PDB entry 8W1O | electron microscopy, 2.80 A resolution | chains E and F of the 14 polymer chains in the assembly

Chain E (and F):
Name: Core protein VP3
Source organism: Bluetongue virus (serotype 1 / isolate South Africa)
Notes: chain F of this document is another copy of the same molecule, construct and numbering; everything in this record applies to it too
Reference sequence: Q1AE73 (Q1AE73_9REOV); numbering as in UniProt (aligned over 1-901)
Sequence (901 residues; numbered 1 to 901; the number before each row is that of its first residue):
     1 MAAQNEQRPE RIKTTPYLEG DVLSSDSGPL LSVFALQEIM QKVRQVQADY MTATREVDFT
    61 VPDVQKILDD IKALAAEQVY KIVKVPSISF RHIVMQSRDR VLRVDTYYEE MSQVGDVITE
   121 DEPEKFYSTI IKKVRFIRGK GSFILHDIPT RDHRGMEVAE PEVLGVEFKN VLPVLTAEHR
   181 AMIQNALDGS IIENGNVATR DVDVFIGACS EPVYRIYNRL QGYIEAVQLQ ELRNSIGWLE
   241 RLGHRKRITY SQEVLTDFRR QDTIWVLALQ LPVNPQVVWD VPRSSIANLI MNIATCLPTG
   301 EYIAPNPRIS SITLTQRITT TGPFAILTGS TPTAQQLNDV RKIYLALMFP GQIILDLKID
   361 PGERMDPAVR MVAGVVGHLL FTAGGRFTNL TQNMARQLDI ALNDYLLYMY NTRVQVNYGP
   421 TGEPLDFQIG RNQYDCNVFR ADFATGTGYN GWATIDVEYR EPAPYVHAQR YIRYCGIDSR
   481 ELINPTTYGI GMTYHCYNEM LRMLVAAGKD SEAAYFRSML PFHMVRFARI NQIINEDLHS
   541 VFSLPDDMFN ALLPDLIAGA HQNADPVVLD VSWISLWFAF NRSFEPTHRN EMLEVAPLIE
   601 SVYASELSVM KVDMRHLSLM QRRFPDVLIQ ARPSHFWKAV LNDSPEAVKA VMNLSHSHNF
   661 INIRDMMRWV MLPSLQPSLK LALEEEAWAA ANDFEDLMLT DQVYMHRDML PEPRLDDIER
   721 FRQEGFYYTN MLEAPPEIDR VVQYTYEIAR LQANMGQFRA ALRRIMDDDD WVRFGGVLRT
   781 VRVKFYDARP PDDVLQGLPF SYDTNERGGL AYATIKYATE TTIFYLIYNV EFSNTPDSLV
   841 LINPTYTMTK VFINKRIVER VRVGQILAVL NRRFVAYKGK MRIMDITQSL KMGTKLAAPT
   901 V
Not modelled in the structure: 1-27, 43-58 (chain F: 1-6, 804-813)
Reported in the primary citation:
  - mutagenesis - R431F: abolished growth in response to reverse genetics method

Chain E / chain F interface:
Contacting residue pairs (76; chain E residue first):
  Gln78(E) with Met51(F)
  His146(E) with Ala53(F)
  Asp147(E) with Arg55(F), salt bridge
  Asp152(E) with Gln630(F); Arg632(F), salt bridge
  His153(E) with Ile629(F)
  Arg154(E) with Pro625(F); Asp626(F), salt bridge; Ile629(F), hydrogen bond (backbone-backbone); Glu747(F), salt bridge
  Gly155(E) with Gln621(F)
  Glu157(E) with Arg632(F), salt bridge
  Ala177(E) with Asn754(F)
  Glu178(E) with Met755(F)
  Asp201(E) with Arg664(F), salt bridge
  Glu240(E) with Asn393(F)
  His244(E) with Gly422(F); Pro424(F)
  Arg247(E) with Asp404(F), salt bridge
  Thr249(E) with Leu357(F); Ile359(F); Gln397(F)
  Ser251(E) with Ile359(F)
  Gln252(E) with Asn393(F), hydrogen bond
  Glu253(E) with Lys42(F), salt bridge; Val46(F); Asp570(F)
  Val254(E) with Tyr50(F), hydrophobic
  Thr256(E) with Lys42(F), hydrogen bond; Asp356(F); Val568(F)
  Phe258(E) with Ile39(F), hydrophobic; Val43(F), hydrophobic; Ile286(F), hydrophobic; Ser655(F)
  Arg259(E) with Thr54(F), hydrogen bond; Phe660(F)
  Arg260(E) with Asp565(F), salt bridge; Pro566(F)
  Gln261(E) with His561(F); Gln562(F), hydrogen bond (side chain-backbone); Asp565(F)
  Asp262(E) with Arg283(F), salt bridge
  Glu461(E) with Gly422(F), hydrogen bond (side chain-backbone)
  Arg480(E) with Leu407(F); Tyr418(F)
  Glu481(E) with Leu407(F); Met409(F); Arg413(F), salt bridge
  Leu482(E) with Leu407(F); Tyr408(F)
  Ile483(E) with Tyr408(F)
  Asn484(E) with Tyr410(F)
  Thr487(E) with Tyr410(F), hydrogen bond (side chain-backbone)
  Gly879(E) with Arg55(F)
  Lys880(E) with Arg55(F); Asn659(F), hydrogen bond (side chain-backbone); Ile661(F)
  Met881(E) with Thr54(F)
  Arg882(E) with Gln47(F); Ala53(F); Thr54(F)
  Ile883(E) with Met51(F); Thr52(F); Ala53(F), hydrogen bond (backbone-backbone)
  Met884(E) with Tyr50(F), hydrophobic; Met51(F); Thr52(F)
  Asp885(E) with Tyr50(F); Met51(F), hydrogen bond (backbone-backbone)
  Ser889(E) with Tyr50(F)
  Met892(E) with Tyr50(F)
  Thr894(E) with Ile359(F)
  Leu896(E) with Arg370(F)
  Ala897(E) with Pro367(F)
  Pro899(E) with Tyr408(F)
Other interface residues (no listed pair), chain E (54 interface residues in all): Tyr80, Ile82, Asp257, Asp478, Tyr488, Ile886, Gln888, Gly893, Ala898
Other interface residues (no listed pair), chain F (54 interface residues in all): Phe59, Met371, Thr421, Ala631, His635

In short:
The chain E/chain F interface involves 54 residues from each chain, with 10 hydrogen bonds and 11 salt
bridges. Polar contacts include Asp147(E)-Arg55(F), Asp152(E)-Arg632(F) and Arg154(E)-Asp626(F). From the
paper: R431F of chain E abolishes growth in response to reverse genetics method.
Both chains are Core protein VP3 (Bluetongue virus (serotype 1 / isolate South Africa)). Entry 8W1O (Cryo-EM
structure of BTV virion) was determined by electron microscopy together with 8W12, 8W19, 8W1C, 8W1R and 8W1S
from the same study.
